Entry 3KL5 (X-ray diffraction, 2.59 A resolution); this record covers chain A.

# Chain A
Protein: Glucuronoxylanase xynC
From: Bacillus subtilis
Notes: EC 3.2.1.136
UniProtKB: Q45070 (XYNC1_BACSU); residues 2-391 here correspond to UniProt positions 33-422 (UniProt number = residue number + 31)
Amino-acid sequence (401 residues; numbered 1 to 401; the number before each row is that of its first residue):
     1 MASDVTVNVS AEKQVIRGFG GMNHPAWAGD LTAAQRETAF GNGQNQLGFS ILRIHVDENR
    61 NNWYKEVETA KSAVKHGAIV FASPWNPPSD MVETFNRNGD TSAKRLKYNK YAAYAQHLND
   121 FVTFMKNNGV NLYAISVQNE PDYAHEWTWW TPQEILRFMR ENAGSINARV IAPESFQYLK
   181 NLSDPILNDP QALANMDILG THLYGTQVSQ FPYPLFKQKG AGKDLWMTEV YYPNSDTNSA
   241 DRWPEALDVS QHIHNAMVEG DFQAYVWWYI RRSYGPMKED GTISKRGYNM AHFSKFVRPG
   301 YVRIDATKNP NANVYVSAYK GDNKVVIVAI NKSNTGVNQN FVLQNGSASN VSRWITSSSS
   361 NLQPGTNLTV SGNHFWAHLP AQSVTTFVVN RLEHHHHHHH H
Unresolved in the structure: 1-2, 392-401
Sequence notes: expression tag (1, 392-401)
Swiss-Prot annotation at these positions:
  - active site: Glu-140 (Proton donor), Glu-229 (Nucleophile)
Reported in the primary citation:
  - catalytic residues: Glu-140, Glu-229
  - binding site for beta-D-xylopyranose: Trp-27, Trp-85, Asn-139, Trp-147, Tyr-204, Trp-268, Tyr-269, Asn-338, Trp-376
  - binding site for 4-O-methyl-alpha-D-glucopyranuronic acid: Tyr-231, Ser-235, Trp-268, Arg-272, Tyr-274, Arg-353, Leu-368, Trp-376, His-378
  - specificity-determining residues: Arg-272, Arg-353

# Summary
From UniProt: active-site residues Glu-140 and Glu-229. The paper reports catalytic residues Glu-140 and
Glu-229; a binding site for beta-D-xylopyranose at Trp-27, Trp-85 and Asn-139 among others.
Chain A is Glucuronoxylanase xynC (Bacillus subtilis); the structure, Structure Analysis of a Xylanase From
Glycosyl Hydrolase Family Thirty: Carbohydrate Ligand Complexes Reveal this Family ..., was determined by
X-ray diffraction (same publication as 3KL0 and 3KL3).
